2PV9 - chains B and C of the 3 polymer chains in the assembly; structure by X-ray diffraction, 3.50 A resolution.

Chain B:
Protein: Thrombin heavy chain
From: Mus musculus
UniProtKB: P19221 (THRB_MOUSE); the construct lacks a stretch of the UniProt sequence and is renumbered around it, so the offset changes along the chain: 16-36 = UniProt 361-381; 37-60 = UniProt 383-406; 61-77 = UniProt 416-432; 78-97 = UniProt 434-453; 7 more segments
Sequence (258 residues; numbered 16 to 246 plus 28 insertion-coded residues; 1 number in that range is skipped by the numbering (no residue carries it; nothing is unmodelled there); the number before each row is that of its first residue; a row labelled like 60A-60I holds insertion residues (60A, then the next letters in order)):
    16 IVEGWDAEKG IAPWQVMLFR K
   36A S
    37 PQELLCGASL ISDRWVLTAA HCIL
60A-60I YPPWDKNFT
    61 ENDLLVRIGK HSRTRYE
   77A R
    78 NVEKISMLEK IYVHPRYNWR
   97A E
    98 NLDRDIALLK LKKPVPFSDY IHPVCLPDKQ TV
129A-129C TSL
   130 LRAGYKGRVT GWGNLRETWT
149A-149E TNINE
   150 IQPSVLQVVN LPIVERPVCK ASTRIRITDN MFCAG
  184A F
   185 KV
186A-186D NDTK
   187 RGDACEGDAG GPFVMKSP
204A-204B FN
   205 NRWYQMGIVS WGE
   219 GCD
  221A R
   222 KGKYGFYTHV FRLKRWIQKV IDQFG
Disulfides: Cys42-Cys58, Cys168-Cys182, Cys191-Cys220
Covalently attached groups: N-acetylglucosamine (NAG) linked to Asn60G, Asn186A
Construct notes: engineered mutation Ala195 (Ser565 in P19221)
UniProt features mapped onto this chain:
  - region: Ala183 to Val200 (High affinity receptor-binding region which is also known as the TP508 peptide)
  - active site (Charge relay system): His57, Asp102
  - glycosylation (N-linked (GlcNAc...) asparagine): Asn60G, Asn186A
From the paper describing this entry:
  - catalytic residues: His57, Gly193

Chain C:
Protein: Proteinase-activated receptor 4
UniProtKB: O88634 (PAR4_MOUSE); residues 51-76 here = UniProt positions 51-76
Sequence (26 residues; each row starts with the number of its first residue):
    51 KSSDKPNPRG YPGKFCANDS DTLELP
UniProt features mapped onto this chain:
  - site: Arg59, Gly60 (Cleavage)
  - glycosylation: Asn68 (N-linked (GlcNAc...) asparagine)
From the paper describing this entry:
  - contacts within the chain: Pro62-Cys66

Interface between chain B and chain C:
Residue-residue contacts - 47 pairs, chain B then chain C:
  Glu39(B) - Gly63(C)
  Leu40(B) - Tyr61(C)
  Leu41(B) - Gly60(C)
  Leu41(B) - Tyr61(C)
  Cys42(B) - Gly60(C)
  His57(B) - Pro58(C)
  His57(B) - Arg59(C)  hydrogen bond (side chain-backbone)
  His57(B) - Gly60(C)  hydrogen bond (side chain-backbone)
  Tyr60A(B) - Pro58(C)
  Trp60D(B) - Pro58(C)  hydrophobic
  Trp60D(B) - Lys64(C)
  Arg97(B) - Lys55(C)
  Glu97A(B) - Lys55(C)
  Glu97A(B) - Pro56(C)
  Asn98(B) - Pro56(C)
  Leu99(B) - Pro56(C)  hydrophobic
  Trp141(B) - Tyr61(C)
  Trp148(B) - Cys66(C)
  Trp148(B) - Asn68(C)
  Thr149A(B) - Asp69(C)
  Thr149A(B) - Ser70(C)  hydrogen bond
  Gln151(B) - Tyr61(C)
  Arg173(B) - Asp54(C)  salt bridge
  Ile174(B) - Lys55(C)
  Ile174(B) - Pro56(C)
  Asp189(B) - Arg59(C)  salt bridge
  Ala190(B) - Arg59(C)  hydrogen bond (backbone-side chain)
  Cys191(B) - Arg59(C)
  Glu192(B) - Pro58(C)
  Glu192(B) - Arg59(C)
  Glu192(B) - Tyr61(C)
  Glu192(B) - Pro62(C)
  Gly193(B) - Arg59(C)  hydrogen bond (backbone-backbone)
  Gly193(B) - Gly60(C)
  Gly193(B) - Tyr61(C)
  Ala195(B) - Arg59(C)
  Ala195(B) - Gly60(C)
  Ser214(B) - Arg59(C)  hydrogen bond (backbone-backbone)
  Trp215(B) - Pro56(C)  hydrophobic
  Trp215(B) - Asn57(C)
  Trp215(B) - Arg59(C)
  Gly216(B) - Asn57(C)  hydrogen bond (backbone-backbone)
  Gly216(B) - Arg59(C)
  Glu217(B) - Asn57(C)
  Gly219(B) - Asn57(C)
  Gly219(B) - Arg59(C)  hydrogen bond (backbone-side chain)
  Cys220(B) - Arg59(C)
Other interface residues (no listed pair), chain B (36 interface residues in all): Asp60E, Arg73, Gly142, Asn143, Asp194, Val213, Gly226
From the paper, about this interface:
  - residue pairs: Trp60D(B)-Pro58(C) (hydrophobic contact), Asp189(B)-Arg59(C) (salt bridge), Trp215(B)-Pro56(C) (hydrophobic contact), Asp54(C)-Arg173(B), Pro56(C)-Leu99(B) (hydrophobic contact), Pro56(C)-Ile174(B) (hydrophobic contact), Asn57(C)-Gly216(B) (backbone contact), Pro58(C)-His57(B) (hydrophobic contact), Arg59(C)-Gly216(B), Arg59(C)-Gly219(B) (hydrogen bond), Arg59(C)-Ala190(B) (hydrogen bond), Arg59(C)-Gly193(B) (backbone contact), Arg59(C)-Ser214(B) (backbone contact), Tyr61(C)-Gln151(B) (hydrogen bond), Lys64(C)-Trp60D(B)
  - interface residues, chain C: Pro58(C), Lys64(C)

Overview:
The interface between chain B and chain C involves 36 residues on one side and 15 on the other; the contacts
include 8 hydrogen bonds and 2 salt bridges. Among the polar pairs are Arg173(B)-Asp54(C), Asp189(B)-Arg59(C)
and His57(B)-Arg59(C). The authors report hydrophobic contacts between Trp60D(B) and Pro58(C), Trp215(B) and
Pro56(C) and Pro56(C) and Leu99(B) among others; a salt bridge between Asp189(B) and Arg59(C); contacts
between Asp54(C) and Arg173(B), Arg59(C) and Gly216(B) and Lys64(C) and Trp60D(B). From the paper: catalytic
residues His57(B) and Gly193(B); interface residues Pro58(C) and Lys64(C).
Here chain B is Thrombin heavy chain (Mus musculus) and chain C is Proteinase-activated receptor 4. Entry 2PV9
(Crystal structure of murine thrombin in complex with the extracellular fragment of murine PAR4) was
determined by X-ray diffraction (same publication as 2PUX).
